PDB entry 2HMG | X-ray diffraction, 3.00 A resolution | chains E and F of the 6 polymer chains in the assembly

[Chain E]
Name: Hemagglutinin (HA1 chain)
Source organism: Influenza A virus
UniProtKB: P03437 (HEMA_IAAIC); residues 1-328 here correspond to UniProt positions 17-344 (UniProt number = residue number + 16)
Amino-acid sequence (328 residues; row label = number of the first residue in the row):
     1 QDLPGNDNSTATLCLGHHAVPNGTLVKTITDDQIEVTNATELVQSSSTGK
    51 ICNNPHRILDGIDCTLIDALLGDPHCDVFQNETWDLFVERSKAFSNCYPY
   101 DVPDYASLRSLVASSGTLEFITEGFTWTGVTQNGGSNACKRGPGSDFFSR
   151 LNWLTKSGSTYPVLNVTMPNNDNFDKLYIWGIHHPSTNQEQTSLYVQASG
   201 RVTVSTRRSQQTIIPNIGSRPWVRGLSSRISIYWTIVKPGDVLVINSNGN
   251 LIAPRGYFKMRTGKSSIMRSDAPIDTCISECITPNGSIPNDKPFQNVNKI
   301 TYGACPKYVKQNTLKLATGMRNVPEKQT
Sequence notes: conflict D146 (Gly162 in P03437)
UniProt features mapped onto this chain:
  - glycosylation (N-linked (GlcNAc...) asparagine): N8, N22, N38, N81, N165, N285
Cystine bridges: C52-C277, C64-C76, C97-C139, C281-C305
Glycans and other covalent adducts: N-acetylglucosamine (NAG) linked to N38, N81, N285; glycan linked to N165

[Chain F]
Name: Hemagglutinin (HA2 chain)
Source organism: Influenza A virus
UniProtKB: P03437 (HEMA_IAAIC); residues 1-175 here correspond to UniProt positions 346-520 (UniProt number = residue number + 345)
Amino-acid sequence (175 residues; each row starts with the number of its first residue):
     1 GLFGAIAGFIENGWEGMIDGWYGFRHQNSEGTGQAADLKSTQAAIDQING
    51 KLNRVIEKTNEKFHQIEKEFSEVEGRIQDLEKYVEDTKIDLWSYNAELLV
   101 ALENQHTIDLTDSEMNKLFEKTRRQLRENAEEMGNGCFKIYHKCDNACIE
   151 SIRNGTYDHDVYRDEALNNRFQIKG
UniProt features mapped onto this chain:
  - glycosylation: N154 (N-linked (GlcNAc...) asparagine)
Cystine bridges: C144-C148
Glycans and other covalent adducts: N-acetylglucosamine (NAG) linked to N154

[How chain E and chain F interact]
Contacting residue pairs - 130 pairs, chain E then chain F:
  D7(E) - K143(F)
  S9(E) - S29(F)
  S9(E) - H142(F)
  S9(E) - K143(F)  hydrogen bond (backbone-backbone)
  T10(E) - K139(F)
  T10(E) - I140(F)
  T10(E) - Y141(F)
  T10(E) - H142(F)
  A11(E) - Q27(F)
  A11(E) - K139(F)
  A11(E) - I140(F)  hydrogen bond (backbone-backbone)
  A11(E) - C144(F)  hydrophobic
  T12(E) - R25(F)
  T12(E) - H26(F)
  T12(E) - Q27(F)  hydrogen bond (backbone-backbone)
  T12(E) - F138(F)
  L13(E) - F24(F)  hydrophobic
  L13(E) - R25(F)
  L13(E) - C137(F)
  L13(E) - F138(F)  hydrogen bond (backbone-backbone)
  L13(E) - I140(F)  hydrophobic
  L13(E) - I152(F)  hydrophobic
  C14(E) - W14(F)
  C14(E) - G23(F)
  C14(E) - F24(F)
  C14(E) - R25(F)  hydrogen bond (backbone-backbone)
  C14(E) - G136(F)
  C14(E) - C137(F)  disulfide
  L15(E) - W14(F)
  L15(E) - G23(F)
  L15(E) - F24(F)  hydrophobic
  L15(E) - M115(F)  hydrophobic
  L15(E) - L118(F)  hydrophobic
  L15(E) - F119(F)
  L15(E) - T122(F)
  L15(E) - G136(F)  hydrogen bond (backbone-backbone)
  L15(E) - F138(F)  hydrophobic
  G16(E) - W14(F)
  G16(E) - Y22(F)
  G16(E) - G23(F)  hydrogen bond (backbone-backbone)
  G16(E) - M115(F)
  H17(E) - I6(F)
  H17(E) - I10(F)
  H17(E) - N12(F)
  H17(E) - G13(F)
  H17(E) - W14(F)  hydrogen bond (backbone-backbone)
  H17(E) - W21(F)
  H17(E) - Y22(F)
  H17(E) - M115(F)
  H18(E) - G13(F)
  H18(E) - W14(F)
  H18(E) - M17(F)
  H18(E) - G20(F)
  H18(E) - W21(F)  hydrogen bond (backbone-backbone)
  A19(E) - W14(F)  hydrogen bond (backbone-backbone)
  A19(E) - E15(F)
  V26(E) - N104(F)
  K27(E) - E97(F)  salt bridge
  K27(E) - N104(F)  hydrogen bond (backbone-side chain)
  T28(E) - A101(F)
  T28(E) - N104(F)
  T28(E) - Q105(F)
  I29(E) - A101(F)
  I29(E) - L102(F)  hydrophobic
  I29(E) - Q105(F)  hydrogen bond (backbone-side chain)
  T30(E) - Q105(F)  hydrogen bond
  I34(E) - I108(F)  hydrophobic
  T40(E) - L52(F)
  L42(E) - I56(F)  hydrophobic
  L42(E) - V100(F)  hydrophobic
  R109(E) - E67(F)  salt bridge
  S110(E) - H64(F)  hydrogen bond
  S114(E) - H64(F)
  K264(E) - F63(F)
  S265(E) - H64(F)
  S266(E) - H64(F)  hydrogen bond
  R269(E) - E67(F)  salt bridge
  R269(E) - E69(F)
  N290(E) - T59(F)
  D291(E) - I56(F)
  P293(E) - V55(F)
  P293(E) - I56(F)
  F294(E) - A96(F)  hydrophobic
  K299(E) - K68(F)  hydrogen bond (backbone-side chain)
  K299(E) - E69(F)  salt bridge
  I300(E) - K68(F)
  I300(E) - E69(F)
  T301(E) - Q65(F)  hydrogen bond (backbone-side chain)
  Y302(E) - K62(F)
  Y302(E) - F63(F)
  G303(E) - E61(F)
  G303(E) - K62(F)  hydrogen bond (backbone-backbone)
  A304(E) - T59(F)
  A304(E) - E61(F)
  C305(E) - T59(F)
  C305(E) - N60(F)
  K307(E) - N60(F)  hydrogen bond
  K307(E) - W92(F)
  Y308(E) - I89(F)  hydrophobic
  V309(E) - W92(F)
  V309(E) - S93(F)
  K310(E) - I89(F)
  K310(E) - S93(F)  hydrogen bond (backbone-side chain)
  Q311(E) - S93(F)  hydrogen bond (side chain-backbone)
  Q311(E) - E97(F)  hydrogen bond
  L314(E) - A96(F)  hydrophobic
  L314(E) - E97(F)
  K315(E) - N104(F)  hydrogen bond (backbone-side chain)
  L316(E) - L52(F)  hydrophobic
  L316(E) - E103(F)
  L316(E) - N104(F)
  A317(E) - N104(F)  hydrogen bond (backbone-side chain)
  A317(E) - T107(F)
  T318(E) - I48(F)
  T318(E) - L52(F)
  G319(E) - T107(F)
  M320(E) - I6(F)  hydrophobic
  M320(E) - W21(F)
  M320(E) - Y22(F)  hydrophobic
  M320(E) - T111(F)
  V323(E) - A7(F)  hydrophobic
  V323(E) - E11(F)
  V323(E) - N12(F)
  V323(E) - G13(F)  hydrogen bond (backbone-backbone)
  P324(E) - E15(F)
  E325(E) - N12(F)
  E325(E) - G13(F)
  E325(E) - W14(F)
  E325(E) - E15(F)  hydrogen bond (backbone-side chain)
  K326(E) - E15(F)
Also at the interface, not in a pair above, chain E (62 interface residues in all): Q1, N8, V20, P21, V36, H56, I267, R321
Also at the interface, not in a pair above, chain F (68 interface residues in all): N28, E85, L99, M133, I149, D164, E165, N169
Disulfides between the chains: C14(E)-C137(F)

[Summary]
62 residues of chain E and 68 residues of chain F are in contact, with 1 disulfide bond, 26 hydrogen bonds and
4 salt bridges. Among the polar pairs are K27(E)-E97(F), R109(E)-E67(F) and R269(E)-E67(F).
N-acetylglucosamine is covalently linked to N38(E), N81(E) and N285(E).
Here chain E is Hemagglutinin (HA1 chain) and chain F is Hemagglutinin (HA2 chain), both from Influenza A
virus. Entry 2HMG (Refinement of the influenza virus hemagglutinin by simulated annealing) was determined by
X-ray diffraction together with 3HMG, 4HMG and 5HMG from the same study.
